PDB entry 3FGR | X-ray diffraction, 1.80 A resolution | chains A and B

== Chain A ==
Name: Putative phospholipase B-like 2 28 kDa form
From: Mus musculus
Notes: EC 3.1.1.-; fragment: N-terminal domain, residues 47-248
UniProtKB: Q3TCN2 (PLBL2_MOUSE); residue numbers follow UniProt; this construct covers 47-248
Chain sequence (202 residues; numbered 47 to 248; the number before each row is that of its first residue):
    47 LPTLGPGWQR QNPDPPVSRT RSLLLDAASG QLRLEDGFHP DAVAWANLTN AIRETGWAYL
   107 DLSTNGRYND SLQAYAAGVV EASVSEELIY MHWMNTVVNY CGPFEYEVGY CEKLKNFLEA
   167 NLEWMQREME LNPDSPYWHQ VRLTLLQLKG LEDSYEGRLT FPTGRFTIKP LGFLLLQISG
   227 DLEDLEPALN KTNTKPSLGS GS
Disordered / not traced: 47-62, 239-244
Disulfides: Cys-147/Cys-157
Glycans and other covalent adducts: N-acetylglucosamine (NAG) linked to Asn-115
Modified / non-standard residues: Asn-93 (glycosylation site); Asn-236 (glycosylation site)
Small-molecule neighbours:
  - N-acetylglucosamine (NAG; 2-acetamido-2-deoxy-beta-D-glucopyranose), molecule 1: Ser-64, Asn-93, Leu-94, Thr-95, Tyr-105, Leu-106, Asp-107
  - N-acetylglucosamine (NAG), molecule 2: Lys-159, Ala-234, Leu-235, Asn-236
Curated features (UniProtKB/Swiss-Prot):
  - glycosylation (N-linked (GlcNAc...) asparagine): Asn-93, Asn-115, Asn-236
What the authors report for this chain:
  - post-translational modification sites: Asn-93, Asn-115, Asn-236
  - Na+ coordination: Ser-246
  - conformationally variable residues (loop rearrangement, order/disorder transition): Gly-245 to Ser-248

== Chain B ==
Name: Putative phospholipase B-like 2 40 kDa form
From: Mus musculus
Notes: EC 3.1.1.-; fragment: C-terminal domain, residues 249-594
UniProtKB: Q3TCN2 (PLBL2_MOUSE); residues 249-594 here = UniProt positions 249-594
Chain sequence (357 residues; row label = number of the first residue in the row):
   249 CSALIKLLPG GHDLLVAHNT WNSYQNMLRI IKKYRLQFRE GPQEEYPLVA GNNLVFSSYP
   309 GTIFSGDDFY ILGSGLVTLE TTIGNKNPAL WKYVQPQGCV LEWIRNVVAN RLALDGATWA
   369 DVFKRFNSGT YNNQWMIVDY KAFLPNGPSP GSRVLTILEQ IPGMVVVADK TAELYKTTYW
   429 ASYNIPYFET VFNASGLQAL VAQYGDWFSY TKNPRAKIFQ RDQSLVEDMD AMVRLMRYND
   489 FLHDPLSLCE ACNPKPNAEN AISARSDLNP ANGSYPFQAL HQRAHGGIDV KVTSFTLAKY
   549 MSMLAASGPT WDQCPPFQWS KSPFHSMLHM GQPDLWMFSP IRVPWDGRGS HHHHHHG
Disordered / not traced: 593-605
Disulfides: Cys-497/Cys-500
Glycans and other covalent adducts: N-acetylglucosamine (NAG) linked to Asn-441
Modified / non-standard residues: Cys-249 (cysteinesulfonic acid; OCS); Asn-520 (glycosylation site)
Construct notes: expression tag (595-605)
Ion coordination: Na+: Cys-249, Asp-315, Glu-328, Thr-330, Tyr-379
Small-molecule neighbours: xenon (XE): Gln-343, Cys-347, Val-348, Leu-349, Ser-376
Curated features (UniProtKB/Swiss-Prot):
  - glycosylation (N-linked (GlcNAc...) asparagine): Asn-441, Asn-520
What the authors report for this chain:
  - post-translational modification sites: Cys-249, Asn-441, Asn-520
  - Na+ coordination: Cys-249, Asp-315, Glu-328, Thr-330, Tyr-379
  - contacts within the chain: Cys-249/Asn-432 (hydrogen bond), Cys-249/Trp-269 (backbone contact), Thr-330/Asn-432 (backbone contact)
  - catalytic residues: Cys-249, Trp-269, Thr-330, Asn-432 (proposed by the authors, not directly observed)
  - catalytic residues: His-266, Arg-463 (by similarity / conservation)
  - conformationally variable residues: Cys-249

== Interface between chain A and chain B ==
Pairs across the interface (152; chain A residue first):
  Ile-98(A) with Leu-276(B), hydrophobic; Pro-581(B); Phe-586(B)
  Arg-99(A) with Phe-586(B)
  Glu-100(A) with Phe-586(B)
  Thr-101(A) with Ser-555(B); Phe-586(B)
  Gly-102(A) with Arg-277(B); Ser-555(B), hydrogen bond (backbone-side chain); Phe-586(B)
  Trp-103(A) with Arg-277(B); Ile-279(B), hydrophobic; Asp-537(B); Ala-553(B); Ala-554(B); Ser-555(B); Ile-589(B)
  Ala-104(A) with Arg-277(B), hydrogen bond (backbone-backbone); Ile-278(B); Ile-279(B), hydrogen bond (backbone-backbone)
  Tyr-105(A) with Ile-279(B); Lys-281(B); Ile-589(B); Pro-592(B)
  Leu-106(A) with Ile-278(B), hydrophobic; Ile-279(B), hydrogen bond (backbone-backbone); Lys-280(B); Lys-281(B), hydrogen bond (backbone-backbone)
  Asp-107(A) with Lys-281(B); Arg-283(B), salt bridge
  Leu-108(A) with Lys-281(B), hydrogen bond (backbone-backbone); Tyr-282(B); Arg-283(B), hydrogen bond (backbone-backbone)
  Ser-109(A) with Arg-283(B), hydrogen bond
  Thr-110(A) with Arg-283(B), hydrogen bond (backbone-backbone); Leu-284(B); Gln-285(B), hydrogen bond (side chain-backbone)
  Gly-112(A) with Gln-285(B)
  Asp-116(A) with Phe-286(B); Arg-287(B), hydrogen bond (side chain-backbone)
  Gln-119(A) with Gln-285(B), hydrogen bond (side chain-backbone); Phe-286(B)
  Ala-120(A) with Phe-286(B), hydrophobic
  Glu-127(A) with Lys-280(B), salt bridge; Tyr-282(B), hydrogen bond
  Leu-134(A) with Leu-276(B); Pro-308(B)
  Ile-135(A) with Pro-308(B); Gly-309(B)
  Tyr-136(A) with Met-578(B), hydrophobic
  Met-137(A) with Leu-276(B), hydrophobic; Met-578(B), hydrophobic; Gly-579(B)
  His-138(A) with Asn-274(B); Leu-276(B); Tyr-307(B); Pro-308(B)
  Met-140(A) with Leu-576(B); Met-578(B), hydrophobic
  Asn-141(A) with Gln-273(B); Leu-276(B); Leu-576(B); His-577(B), hydrogen bond (side chain-backbone); Met-578(B), hydrogen bond (side chain-backbone)
  Thr-142(A) with Gln-273(B); Asn-274(B)
  Phe-163(A) with Gln-343(B); Pro-344(B)
  Ala-166(A) with Pro-344(B), hydrophobic; Gln-345(B)
  Asn-167(A) with Pro-344(B), hydrogen bond (side chain-backbone); Cys-347(B), hydrogen bond (side chain-backbone)
  Trp-170(A) with Pro-344(B); Gln-345(B); Gly-346(B); Cys-347(B); Val-348(B), hydrophobic; Phe-374(B), hydrophobic
  Met-171(A) with Ile-352(B), hydrophobic
  Pro-179(A) with Pro-290(B)
  Asp-180(A) with Pro-290(B); Gln-291(B), hydrogen bond; Tyr-294(B)
  Pro-182(A) with Glu-288(B); Tyr-294(B)
  Tyr-183(A) with Val-348(B); Arg-373(B); Phe-374(B)
  Trp-184(A) with Phe-374(B), hydrophobic
  His-185(A) with Arg-287(B); Gly-289(B), hydrogen bond (side chain-backbone); Pro-290(B)
  Gln-186(A) with Arg-287(B), hydrogen bond (side chain-backbone); Glu-288(B), hydrogen bond (side chain-backbone); Val-297(B); Val-356(B); Arg-359(B), hydrogen bond; Leu-360(B)
  Leu-189(A) with Phe-286(B), hydrophobic; Arg-359(B)
  Thr-190(A) with Ile-311(B); Trp-351(B); Val-355(B); Val-356(B); Arg-359(B), hydrogen bond
  Leu-191(A) with Ile-352(B), hydrophobic
  Gln-193(A) with Tyr-282(B), hydrogen bond; Ile-311(B)
  Leu-194(A) with Ile-311(B)
  Leu-197(A) with Gly-309(B)
  Leu-220(A) with Trp-351(B), hydrophobic
  Leu-222(A) with Pro-308(B); Gly-309(B); Thr-310(B)
  Gln-223(A) with Gly-309(B), hydrogen bond (side chain-backbone); Thr-310(B); Ile-311(B), hydrogen bond (side chain-backbone); Phe-312(B); Trp-351(B)
  Ile-224(A) with Leu-349(B), hydrophobic; Trp-351(B)
  Gly-226(A) with Tyr-379(B)
  Asp-227(A) with Leu-349(B); Glu-350(B), hydrogen bond (side chain-backbone); Trp-351(B), hydrogen bond (side chain-backbone); Thr-378(B), hydrogen bond; Tyr-379(B)
  Glu-229(A) with Thr-330(B)
  Asp-230(A) with Trp-339(B); Gly-377(B); Thr-378(B); Tyr-379(B), hydrogen bond (side chain-backbone); Asn-380(B), hydrogen bond
  Leu-231(A) with Val-342(B), hydrophobic
  Pro-233(A) with Trp-339(B), hydrophobic
  Ala-234(A) with Trp-339(B), hydrophobic
  Gly-245(A) with Asn-270(B); His-533(B), hydrogen bond (backbone-side chain)
  Ser-246(A) with Cys-249(B); Trp-269(B), hydrogen bond (side chain-backbone); Asn-270(B); Tyr-379(B)
  Gly-247(A) with Cys-249(B); Trp-269(B), hydrogen bond (backbone-backbone); Asn-432(B); His-533(B)
  Ser-248(A) with Trp-269(B); Asn-432(B), hydrogen bond; Arg-463(B), hydrogen bond; Glu-507(B); Arg-531(B), hydrogen bond (backbone-side chain); His-533(B)
Interface residues without a listed pair, chain A (64 interface residues in all): Leu-94, Asn-111, Leu-164, Ser-181, Val-187
Interface residues without a listed pair, chain B (84 interface residues in all): Thr-268, Ser-271, Ser-305, Gly-314, Asp-315, Gly-332, Asn-333, Arg-353, Val-370, Ser-376, Trp-455, Lys-539, Gln-580, Trp-584, Val-591
Interface features reported in the paper:
  - residue pairs: Ser-248(A)/Arg-531(B)

== Overview ==
64 residues of chain A and 84 residues of chain B are in contact, with 37 hydrogen bonds and 2 salt bridges.
Polar pairs include Asp-107(A)/Arg-283(B), Glu-127(A)/Lys-280(B) and Gly-102(A)/Ser-555(B). The paper
describes a contact between Ser-248(A) and Arg-531(B). From the paper: catalytic residues Cys-249(B),
Trp-269(B) and Thr-330(B) among others; Na+ coordination by Ser-246(A) and Cys-249(B) among others.
Chain A is Putative phospholipase B-like 2 28 kDa form and chain B is Putative phospholipase B-like 2 40 kDa
form, both from Mus musculus; the structure, Two chain form of the 66.3 kDa protein at 1.8 Angstroem, was
determined by X-ray diffraction.
